PDB entry 8QTI | electron microscopy, 3.09 A resolution | chains F and D of the 9 polymer chains in the assembly

== Chain F ==
Protein: RNA polymerase sigma factor SigA
Source organism: Mycolicibacterium smegmatis MC2 155
Reference sequence: A0QW02 (A0QW02_MYCS2); numbering as in UniProt (aligned over 1-466)
Sequence (466 residues; numbered 1 to 466; the number before each row is that of its first residue):
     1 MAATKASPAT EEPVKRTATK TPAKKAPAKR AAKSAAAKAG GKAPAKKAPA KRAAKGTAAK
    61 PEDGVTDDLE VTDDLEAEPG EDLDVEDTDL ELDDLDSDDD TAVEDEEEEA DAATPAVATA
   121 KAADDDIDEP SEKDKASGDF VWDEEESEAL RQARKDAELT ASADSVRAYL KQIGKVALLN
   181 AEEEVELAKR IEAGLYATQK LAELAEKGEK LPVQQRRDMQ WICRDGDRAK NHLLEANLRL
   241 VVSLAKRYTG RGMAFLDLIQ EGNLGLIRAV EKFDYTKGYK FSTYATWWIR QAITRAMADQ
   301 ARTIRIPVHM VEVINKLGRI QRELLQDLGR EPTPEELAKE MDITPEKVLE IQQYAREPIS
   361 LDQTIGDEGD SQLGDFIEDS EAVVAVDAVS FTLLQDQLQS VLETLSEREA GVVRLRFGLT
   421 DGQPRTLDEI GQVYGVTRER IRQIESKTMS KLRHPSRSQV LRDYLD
Disordered / not traced: 1-142

== Chain D ==
Protein: DNA-directed RNA polymerase subunit beta'
Source organism: Mycolicibacterium smegmatis MC2 155
Reference sequence: A0QS66 (RPOC_MYCS2); residue numbers follow UniProt; this construct covers 1-1317
Sequence (1317 residues; numbered 1 to 1317; the number before each row is that of its first residue):
     1 MLDVNFFDEL RIGLATADDI RNWSYGEVKK PETINYRTLK PEKDGLFCEK IFGPTRDWEC
    61 YCGKYKRVRF KGIICERCGV EVTRAKVRRE RMGHIELAAP VTHIWYFKGV PSRLGYLLDL
   121 APKDLEKIIY FAAYVITSVD DEMRHNELST LEAEMAVEKK AVEDQRDADL EARAQKLEAD
   181 LAELEAEGAK SDVRRKVRDS GEREMRQLRD RAQRELDRLD EIWNTFTKLA PKQLIVDEVL
   241 YRELQDRYGE YFTGAMGAES IKKLIENFDI DAEAESLREV IRSGKGQKKL RALKRLKVVA
   301 AFQQSGNSPM GMVLDAVPVI PPELRPMVQL DGGRFATSDL NDLYRRVINR NNRLKRLIDL
   361 GAPEIIVNNE KRMLQESVDA LFDNGRRGRP VTGPGNRPLK SLSDLLKGKQ GRFRQNLLGK
   421 RVDYSGRSVI VVGPQLKLHQ CGLPKLMALE LFKPFVMKRL VDLNHAQNIK SAKRMVERQR
   481 PQVWDVLEEV IAEHPVLLNR APTLHRLGIQ AFEPQLVEGK AIQLHPLVCE AFNADFDGDQ
   541 MAVHLPLSAE AQAEARILML SSNNILSPAS GKPLAMPRLD MVTGLYYLTT LVEGATGEYQ
   601 AATKDAPEQG VYSSPAEAIM AMDRGALSVR AKIKVRLTEL RPPTDLEAQL FENGWKPGDA
   661 WTAETTLGRV MFNELLPKSY PFVNEQMHKK VQARIINDLA ERFPMIVVAQ TVDKLKDAGF
   721 YWATRSGVTV SMADVLVPPQ KQEILERHEA EADAIERKYQ RGALNHTERN ESLVKIWQDA
   781 TEEVGKALEE FYPADNPIIT IVKSGATGNL TQTRTLAGMK GLVTNPKGEF IPRPIKSSFR
   841 EGLTVLEYFI NTHGARKGLA DTALRTADSG YLTRRLVDVS QDVIVREHDC ETERGINVTL
   901 AERGPDGTLI RDAHVETSAF ARTLATDAVD ANGNVIIERG HDLGDPAIDA LLAAGITTVK
   961 VRSVLTCTSA TGVCAMCYGR SMATGKLVDI GEAVGIVAAQ SIGEPGTQLT MRTFHQGGVT
  1021 GGADIVGGLP RVQELFEARV PRNKAPIADV AGRVRLEESD KFFKITIVPD DGGEEVVYDK
  1081 LSKRQRLRVI THEDGTEGVL SDGDHVEVGD QLMEGAADPH EVLRVQGPRE VQIHLVKEVQ
  1141 EVYRAQGVSI HDKHIEVIVR QMLRRVTIID SGSTEFLPGS LTERAEFEAE NRRVVAEGGE
  1201 PAAGRPVLMG ITKASLATDS WLSAASFQET TRVLTDAAIN CRSDKLNGLK ENVIIGKLIP
  1261 AGTGISRYRN IQVQPTEEAR AAAYTIPSYE DQYYSPDFGQ ATGAAVPLDD YGYSDYR
Disordered / not traced: 1-5, 1012-1025, 1284-1317
Bound ions: Zn2+ site 1: Cys60, Cys62, Cys75, Cys78; Mg2+: Asp535, Asp537, Asp539; Zn2+ site 2: Cys890, Cys967, Cys974, Cys977
Curated features (UniProtKB/Swiss-Prot):
  - binding site (Zn(2+)): Cys60, Cys62, Cys75, Cys78, Cys890, Cys967, Cys974, Cys977
  - binding site (Mg(2+)): Asp535, Asp537, Asp539

== Chain F / chain D interface ==
Pairs across the interface - 71 pairs, chain F then chain D:
  Glu146(F) - Arg203(D)  salt bridge
  Leu159(F) - Val236(D)  hydrophobic
  Ala163(F) - Arg387(D)  hydrogen bond (backbone-side chain)
  Ser165(F) - Glu376(D)  hydrogen bond
  Ala168(F) - Arg372(D)
  Tyr169(F) - Asn369(D)
  Gln172(F) - Ile365(D)
  Ile173(F) - Ile365(D)  hydrophobic
  Leu234(F) - Pro363(D)
  Glu235(F) - Pro363(D)
  Leu238(F) - Ile365(D)  hydrophobic
  Leu256(F) - Asn369(D)
  Leu256(F) - Met373(D)  hydrophobic
  Asp257(F) - Arg350(D)  salt bridge
  Asp257(F) - Arg353(D)  salt bridge
  Asp257(F) - Met373(D)
  Gln260(F) - Arg353(D)
  Gln260(F) - Leu357(D)
  Gln260(F) - Ile366(D)  hydrogen bond (side chain-backbone)
  Gln260(F) - Asn369(D)  hydrogen bond
  Gln260(F) - Glu370(D)
  Gln260(F) - Met373(D)
  Glu261(F) - Arg353(D)  salt bridge
  Asn263(F) - Ile366(D)
  Leu264(F) - Arg356(D)
  Leu264(F) - Leu357(D)  hydrophobic
  Gln300(F) - Arg345(D)
  Gln300(F) - Asn349(D)
  Gln300(F) - Arg353(D)
  Arg302(F) - Arg345(D)
  Thr303(F) - Thr33(D)  hydrogen bond (backbone-side chain)
  Thr303(F) - Arg345(D)
  Ile304(F) - Ile34(D)
  Ile304(F) - Tyr36(D)  hydrophobic
  Arg305(F) - Glu32(D)
  Pro307(F) - Tyr36(D)
  Tyr354(F) - Tyr36(D)  hydrophobic
  Tyr354(F) - Arg37(D)  hydrogen bond
  Arg356(F) - Gly332(D)
  Glu357(F) - Arg334(D)  hydrogen bond (backbone-side chain)
  Pro358(F) - Phe335(D)
  Ile359(F) - Leu330(D)  hydrophobic
  Ile359(F) - Arg334(D)
  Ile359(F) - Phe335(D)  hydrogen bond (backbone-backbone)
  Ile359(F) - Ala336(D)
  Ile359(F) - Thr337(D)  hydrogen bond (backbone-backbone)
  Ser360(F) - Thr337(D)
  Ser360(F) - Asp339(D)
  Ser360(F) - Arg397(D)  hydrogen bond
  Leu361(F) - Pro326(D)  hydrophobic
  Leu361(F) - Ala336(D)  hydrophobic
  Leu361(F) - Thr337(D)  hydrogen bond (backbone-backbone)
  Leu361(F) - Ser338(D)
  Asp362(F) - Asp339(D)
  Asp362(F) - Arg397(D)
  Asp362(F) - Lys400(D)
  Gln363(F) - Arg397(D)
  Gly369(F) - Gln410(D)  hydrogen bond (backbone-side chain)
  Asp370(F) - Gln410(D)
  Gln372(F) - Lys400(D)
  Ile377(F) - Leu330(D)  hydrophobic
  Asp387(F) - Lys470(D)  salt bridge
  Ser390(F) - Ile469(D)
  Ser390(F) - Lys470(D)
  Leu393(F) - Ile469(D)  hydrophobic
  Gln423(F) - Arg69(D)
  Asp463(F) - Asn468(D)  hydrogen bond
  Asp463(F) - Ser471(D)
  Asp463(F) - Arg474(D)  salt bridge
  Tyr464(F) - Asn468(D)
  Asp466(F) - Arg474(D)  salt bridge
Other interface residues (no listed pair), chain F (52 interface residues in all): Ala161, Ala254, Ile267, Ile306, His309, Met310, Leu373, Val386, Gly422
Other interface residues (no listed pair), chain D (51 interface residues in all): Asn35, Arg67, Lys127, Asp237, Met327, Val328, Leu360, Ala362, Gln415, Met457, Lys473

== In short ==
52 residues of chain F face 51 of chain D across their interface; the contacts include 13 hydrogen bonds and 7
salt bridges. Among the polar pairs are Glu146(F)-Arg203(D), Asp257(F)-Arg350(D) and Asp257(F)-Arg353(D). From
UniProt: 8 Zn2+-binding residues and 3 Mg2+-binding residues on chain D.
Chain F is RNA polymerase sigma factor SigA and chain D is DNA-directed RNA polymerase subunit beta', both
from Mycolicibacterium smegmatis MC2 155; the structure, Mycobacterium smegnatis RNAP open promoter complex
with SigmaA and RbpA, was determined by electron microscopy, deposited together with 8Q3I, 8QN8, 8QU6, 8R2M,
8R3M, 8R6P and 8R6R.
